5UAH - chains D and F of the 6 polymer chains in the assembly; structure by X-ray diffraction, 4.10 A resolution (low resolution: residue-level contacts below are approximate; hydrogen-bond / salt-bridge calls are withheld).

== Chain D ==
Name: DNA-directed RNA polymerase subunit beta'
From: Escherichia coli (strain K12)
Notes: EC 2.7.7.6
UniProt: P0A8T7 (RPOC_ECOLI); residue numbers follow UniProt; this construct covers 1-1407
Amino-acid sequence (1407 residues; numbered 1 to 1407; the number before each row is that of its first residue):
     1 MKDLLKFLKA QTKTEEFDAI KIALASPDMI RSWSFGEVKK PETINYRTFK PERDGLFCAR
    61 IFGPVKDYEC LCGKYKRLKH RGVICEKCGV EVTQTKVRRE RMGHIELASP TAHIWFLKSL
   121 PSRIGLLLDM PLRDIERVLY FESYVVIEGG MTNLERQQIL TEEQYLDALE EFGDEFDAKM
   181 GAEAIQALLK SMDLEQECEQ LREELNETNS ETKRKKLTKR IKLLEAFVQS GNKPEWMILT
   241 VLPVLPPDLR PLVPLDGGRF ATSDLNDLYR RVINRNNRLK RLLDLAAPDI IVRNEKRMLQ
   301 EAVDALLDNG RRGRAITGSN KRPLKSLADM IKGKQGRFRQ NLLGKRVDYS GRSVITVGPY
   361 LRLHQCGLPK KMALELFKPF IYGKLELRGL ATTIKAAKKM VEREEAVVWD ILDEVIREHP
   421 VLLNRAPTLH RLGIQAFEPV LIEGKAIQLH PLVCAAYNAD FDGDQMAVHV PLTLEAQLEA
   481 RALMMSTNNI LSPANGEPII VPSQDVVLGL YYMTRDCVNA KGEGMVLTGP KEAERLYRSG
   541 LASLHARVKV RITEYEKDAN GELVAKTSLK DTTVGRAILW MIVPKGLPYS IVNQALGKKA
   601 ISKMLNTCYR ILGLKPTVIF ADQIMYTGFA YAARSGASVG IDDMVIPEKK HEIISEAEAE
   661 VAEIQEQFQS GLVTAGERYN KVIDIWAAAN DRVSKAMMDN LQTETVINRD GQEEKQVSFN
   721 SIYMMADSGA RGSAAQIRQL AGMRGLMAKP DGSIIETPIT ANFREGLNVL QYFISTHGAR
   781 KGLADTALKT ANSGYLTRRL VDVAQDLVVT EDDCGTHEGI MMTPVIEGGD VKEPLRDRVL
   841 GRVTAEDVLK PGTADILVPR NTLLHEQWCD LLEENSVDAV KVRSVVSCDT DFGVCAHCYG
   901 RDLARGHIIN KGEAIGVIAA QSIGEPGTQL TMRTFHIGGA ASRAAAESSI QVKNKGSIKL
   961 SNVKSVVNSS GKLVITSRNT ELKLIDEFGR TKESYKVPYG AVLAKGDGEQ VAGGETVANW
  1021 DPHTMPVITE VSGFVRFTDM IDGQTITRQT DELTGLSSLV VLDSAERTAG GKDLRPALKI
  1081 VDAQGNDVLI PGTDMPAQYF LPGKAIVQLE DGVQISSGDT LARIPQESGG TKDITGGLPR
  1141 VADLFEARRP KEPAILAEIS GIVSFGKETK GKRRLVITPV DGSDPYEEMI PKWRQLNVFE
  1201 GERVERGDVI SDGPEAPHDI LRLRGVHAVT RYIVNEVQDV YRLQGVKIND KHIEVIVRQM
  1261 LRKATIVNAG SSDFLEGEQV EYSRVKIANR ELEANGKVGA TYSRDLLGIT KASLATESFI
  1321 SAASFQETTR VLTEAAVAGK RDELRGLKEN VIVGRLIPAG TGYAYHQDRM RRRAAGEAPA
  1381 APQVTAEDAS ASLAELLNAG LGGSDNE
Unresolved in the structure: 1-7, 933-1134, 1377-1407
Swiss-Prot annotation at these positions:
  - binding site (Zn(2+)): Cys70, Cys72, Cys85, Cys88, Cys814, Cys888, Cys895, Cys898
  - binding site (Mg(2+)): Asp460, Asp462, Asp464
  - modified residue: Lys983 (N6-acetyllysine)
  - mutagenesis: Gln504 (Q504P: Resistant to antibiotics salinamide A and B), Asn690 (N690D: Resistant to antibiotics salinamide A and B), Met697 (M697V: Resistant to antibiotics salinamide A and B), Ala735 (A735T: Resistant to antibiotics salinamide A and B), Arg738 (R738C/H/P/S: Resistant to antibiotics salinamide A and B), Ala748 (A748E: Resistant to antibiotics salinamide A and B), Pro758 (P758S/T: Resistant to antibiotics salinamide A and B), Phe763 (F763C: Resistant to antibiotics salinamide A and B), Ser775 (S775A: Resistant to antibiotics salinamide A and B), Ala779 (A779T/V: Resistant to antibiotics salinamide A and B), Arg780 (R780C: Resistant to antibiotics salinamide A and B), Gly782 (G782A/C: Resistant to antibiotics salinamide A and B), 1 further mutagenesis entry in UniProt
Metal / ion sites: Zn2+ site 1: Cys70, Cys72, Cys85, Cys88; Mg2+ site 1: Asp460 (shared with 1 residue of chain C); Mg2+ site 2: Asp462, Asp464; Zn2+ site 2: Cys814, Cys888, Cys895, Cys898

== Chain F ==
Name: RNA polymerase sigma factor RpoD
From: Escherichia coli (strain K12)
UniProt: P00579 (RPOD_ECOLI); residue numbers follow UniProt; this construct covers 1-613
Amino-acid sequence (613 residues; row label = number of the first residue in the row):
     1 MEQNPQSQLK LLVTRGKEQG YLTYAEVNDH LPEDIVDSDQ IEDIIQMIND MGIQVMEEAP
    61 DADDLMLAEN TADEDAAEAA AQVLSSVESE IGRTTDPVRM YMREMGTVEL LTREGEIDIA
   121 KRIEDGINQV QCSVAEYPEA ITYLLEQYDR VEAEEARLSD LITGFVDPNA EEDLAPTATH
   181 VGSELSQEDL DDDEDEDEED GDDDSADDDN SIDPELAREK FAELRAQYVV TRDTIKAKGR
   241 SHATAQEEIL KLSEVFKQFR LVPKQFDYLV NSMRVMMDRV RTQERLIMKL CVEQCKMPKK
   301 NFITLFTGNE TSDTWFNAAI AMNKPWSEKL HDVSEEVHRA LQKLQQIEEE TGLTIEQVKD
   361 INRRMSIGEA KARRAKKEMV EANLRLVISI AKKYTNRGLQ FLDLIQEGNI GLMKAVDKFE
   421 YRRGYKFSTY ATWWIRQAIT RSIADQARTI RIPVHMIETI NKLNRISRQM LQEMGREPTP
   481 EELAERMLMP EDKIRKVLKI AKEPISMETP IGDDEDSHLG DFIEDTTLEL PLDSATTESL
   541 RAATHDVLAG LTAREAKVLR MRFGIDMNTD YTLEEVGKQF DVTRERIRQI EAKALRKLRH
   601 PSRSEVLRSF LDD
Unresolved in the structure: 1-93, 168-212, 237-242, 613
Swiss-Prot annotation at these positions:
  - DNA-binding region: Leu573 to Ala592 (H-T-H motif)
  - region: Arg584 to Arg599 (Interaction with anti-sigma factors)
  - motif: Asp403 to Gln406 (Interaction with polymerase core subunit RpoC)
  - site: Arg562 (Interaction with anti-sigma factors)
  - mutagenesis: Ala553 (A553D: Disrupts the interaction with Escherichia phage lambda antitermination protein Q), Arg596 (R596D/E: 2-fold reduction in activation of class II Crp-dependent promoters)

== Interface between chain D and chain F ==
Residue-residue contacts (83; chain D residue first):
  Glu42(D) - Arg451(F)
  Thr43(D) - Thr449(F)
  Thr43(D) - Ile450(F)
  Ile44(D) - Ile450(F)
  Tyr46(D) - Arg451(F)
  Tyr46(D) - Ile452(F)
  Tyr46(D) - Pro453(F)
  Tyr46(D) - Ile500(F)
  Arg47(D) - Ile500(F)
  Phe49(D) - Ile500(F)
  Arg77(D) - Met567(F)
  Arg77(D) - Thr569(F)
  Lys79(D) - Asn568(F)
  Arg133(D) - Thr94(F)
  Glu136(D) - Thr95(F)
  Tyr140(D) - Thr95(F)
  Tyr140(D) - Met100(F)
  Glu142(D) - Met100(F)
  Pro251(D) - Met507(F)
  Gly257(D) - Lys499(F)
  Gly258(D) - Lys499(F)
  Arg259(D) - Lys502(F)
  Arg259(D) - Ile505(F)
  Phe260(D) - Pro504(F)
  Phe260(D) - Ile505(F)
  Ala261(D) - Ile505(F)
  Thr262(D) - Ile505(F)
  Thr262(D) - Ser506(F)
  Thr262(D) - Met507(F)
  Ser263(D) - Met507(F)
  Ser263(D) - Glu508(F)
  Asp264(D) - Ser506(F)
  Asp264(D) - Glu508(F)
  Arg270(D) - Gln446(F)
  Arg270(D) - Ala447(F)
  Arg270(D) - Arg448(F)
  Arg270(D) - Thr449(F)
  Arg271(D) - Gln400(F)
  Asn274(D) - Gln446(F)
  Arg275(D) - Gln400(F)
  Arg275(D) - Asp403(F)
  Arg278(D) - Asp403(F)
  Arg278(D) - Glu407(F)
  Arg278(D) - Gln446(F)
  Arg281(D) - Glu407(F)
  Arg281(D) - Ile410(F)
  Leu282(D) - Gln406(F)
  Leu285(D) - Met413(F)
  Ala286(D) - Arg373(F)
  Ala286(D) - Lys377(F)
  Ala287(D) - Lys377(F)
  Pro288(D) - Lys377(F)
  Ile290(D) - Glu104(F)
  Ile291(D) - Gln406(F)
  Ile291(D) - Asn409(F)
  Arg293(D) - Glu104(F)
  Asn294(D) - Tyr101(F)
  Asn294(D) - Leu402(F)
  Asn294(D) - Gln406(F)
  Glu295(D) - Gln406(F)
  Arg297(D) - Met100(F)
  Arg297(D) - Glu104(F)
  Met298(D) - Leu402(F)
  Met298(D) - Asp403(F)
  Met298(D) - Gln406(F)
  Glu301(D) - Pro97(F)
  Arg322(D) - Pro510(F)
  Lys325(D) - Glu508(F)
  Phe338(D) - Asp516(F)
  Thr392(D) - Glu605(F)
  Thr392(D) - Val606(F)
  Thr393(D) - Ser539(F)
  Thr393(D) - Ser609(F)
  Ile394(D) - Ala535(F)
  Ile394(D) - Ser539(F)
  Lys395(D) - Thr536(F)
  Lys395(D) - Ser609(F)
  Lys395(D) - Asp612(F)
  Ala396(D) - Ser609(F)
  Lys398(D) - Leu532(F)
  Lys399(D) - Ser609(F)
  Lys399(D) - Leu611(F)
  Lys399(D) - Asp612(F)
Interface residues without a listed pair, chain D (55 interface residues in all): Thr95, Val253, Leu255, Met330, Tyr382
Interface residues without a listed pair, chain F (58 interface residues in all): Arg103, Val380, Glu381, Leu384, Ile405, Met456, Glu503, Leu519, Ile523, Thr527, Asp533, Phe610

== In short ==
55 residues of chain D face 58 of chain F across their interface. Cys70(D), Cys72(D), Cys85(D) and Cys88(D)
form the Zn2+ site 1. Curated annotation (UniProt) lists 8 Zn2+-binding residues, 3 Mg2+-binding residues and
13 mutagenesis sites on chain D.
Chain D is DNA-directed RNA polymerase subunit beta' and chain F is RNA polymerase sigma factor RpoD, both
from Escherichia coli (strain K12); the structure, Escherichia coli RNA polymerase and Rifampin complex, RpoB
D516V mutant, was determined by X-ray diffraction, deposited together with 5UAG, 5UAC, 5UAJ, 5UAL and 5UAQ.
